1JG3 - chains A and C; structure by X-ray diffraction, 2.10 A resolution.

== Chain A ==
Molecule: protein-L-isoaspartate O-methyltransferase
Organism: Pyrococcus furiosus
Notes: EC 2.1.1.77
UniProtKB: Q8TZR3 (PIMT_PYRFU); residues 11-229 here correspond to UniProt positions 1-219 (UniProt number = residue number - 10)
Sequence (235 residues; each row starts with the number of its first residue):
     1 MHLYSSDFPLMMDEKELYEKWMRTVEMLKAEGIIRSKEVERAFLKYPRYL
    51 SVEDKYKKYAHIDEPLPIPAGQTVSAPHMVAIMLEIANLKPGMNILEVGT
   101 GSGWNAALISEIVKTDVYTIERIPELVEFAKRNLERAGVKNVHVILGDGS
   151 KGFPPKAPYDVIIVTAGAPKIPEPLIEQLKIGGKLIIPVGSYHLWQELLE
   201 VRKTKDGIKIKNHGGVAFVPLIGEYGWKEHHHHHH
Unresolved in the structure: 1-13, 229-235
Bound ions: Na+: T73 (together with adenosine) (shared with D4(C) of chain C)
Small-molecule neighbours: adenosine (ADN): I68, Q72, T73, V98, G99, T100, G101, I120, E121, R122, I123, L126, G147, D148, G149, S150, T165, A166, P220, L221, I222, G223
Curated features (UniProtKB/Swiss-Prot):
  - active site: S75
What the authors report for this chain:
  - binding site for VYP(L-iso-ASP)HA (chain C): S75, V219 (from molecular simulation)
  - specificity-determining residues: P65, F218 (from molecular simulation)

== Chain C ==
Molecule: VYP(L-iso-ASP)HA
Sequence (6 residues; each row starts with the number of its first residue):
     1 VYPDHA
Modified positions: D4 (beta-L-aspartic acid; IAS)
Bound ions: Na+: D4 (together with adenosine) (shared with T73(A) of chain A)

== How chain A and chain C interact ==
Residue-residue contacts (22):
  E64(A) - V1(C)
  P65(A) - Y2(C)
  P65(A) - P3(C)
  P65(A) - D4(C)
  P67(A) - Y2(C)
  T73(A) - P3(C)  hydrogen bond (side chain-backbone)
  T73(A) - D4(C)  hydrogen bond (side chain-backbone)
  S75(A) - D4(C)  hydrogen bond (side chain-backbone)
  A76(A) - D4(C)
  H78(A) - H5(C)
  H78(A) - A6(C)  hydrogen bond (side chain-backbone)
  M79(A) - D4(C)
  M79(A) - H5(C)
  M79(A) - A6(C)
  G215(A) - A6(C)
  V216(A) - H5(C)
  A217(A) - P3(C)
  A217(A) - D4(C)  hydrogen bond (backbone-backbone)
  A217(A) - H5(C)  hydrogen bond (backbone-backbone)
  F218(A) - D4(C)
  V219(A) - P3(C)  hydrophobic
  V219(A) - D4(C)  hydrogen bond (backbone-backbone)
Also at the interface, not in a pair above, chain A (16 interface residues in all): V74, T165, L194

== Summary ==
16 residues of chain A face 6 of chain C across their interface, with 7 hydrogen bonds. Polar pairs include
T73(A)-P3(C), T73(A)-D4(C) and S75(A)-D4(C). Ligands of chain A: adenosine. The paper reports a binding site
for VYP(L-iso-ASP)HA (chain C) at S75(A) and V219(A); specificity determinants P65(A) and F218(A).
Chain A is protein-L-isoaspartate O-methyltransferase (Pyrococcus furiosus) and chain C is VYP(L-iso-ASP)HA;
the structure, Crystal Structure of L-isoaspartyl (D-aspartyl) O-methyltransferase with adenosine & VYP(ISP)HA
substrate, was determined by X-ray diffraction (same publication as 1JG1, 1JG2 and 1JG4).
